Entry 4ZNL (X-ray diffraction, 2.07 A resolution); this record covers chain A.

[Chain A]
Molecule: Phage terminase large subunit
From: Thermus phage P7426
UniProt: A7XXR1 (A7XXR1_9CAUD); residues 1-256 here = UniProt positions 1-256
Sequence (274 residues; numbered -4 to 269; the number before each row is that of its first residue; numbers below 1 keep their minus sign (Gly-4 is residue -4)):
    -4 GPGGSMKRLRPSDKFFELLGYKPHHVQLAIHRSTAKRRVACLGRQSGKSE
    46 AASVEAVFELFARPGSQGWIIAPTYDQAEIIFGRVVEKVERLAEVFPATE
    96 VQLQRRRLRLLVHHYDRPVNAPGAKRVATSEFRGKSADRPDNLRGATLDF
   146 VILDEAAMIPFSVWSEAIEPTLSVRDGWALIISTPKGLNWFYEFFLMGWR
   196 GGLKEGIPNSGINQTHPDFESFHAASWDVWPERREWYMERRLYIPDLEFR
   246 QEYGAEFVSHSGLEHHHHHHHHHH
Unresolved in the structure: -4 to 1, 255-269
Differences from the reference sequence: expression tag (-4 to 0, 257-269)
Bound ions: Mg2+: Ser44 (together with ADP)
Small-molecule neighbours: ADP / beryllium trifluoride: Tyr16, Lys17, Pro18, His19, Gln22, Gly38, Arg39, Gln40, Ser41, Gly42, Lys43, Ser44, Glu45, Arg79, Glu150, Trp225
Reported in the primary citation:
  - binding site for sulfate ion: Arg101
  - Mg2+ coordination: Ser44
  - catalytic residues: Arg139, Glu150
  - binding site for beryllium trifluoride: Arg39, Gln40
  - conformationally variable residues (domain motion, side-chain flip): Arg39, Gln40, Ser221 to Glu251
  - binding site for the ligand ADP: Trp225
  - contacts within the chain: Gln40-Tyr232
  - mutagenesis - R39A, R139A, R139A/E150A, E150A, R235A: abolished catalytic activity
  - mutagenesis - W231A, Y238A: decreased catalytic activity
  - mutagenesis - R101E: abolished binding to DNA
  - mutagenesis - R101E: unchanged catalytic activity
  - mutagenesis - R39A, R58A: unchanged binding to DNA

[Overview]
Chain A binds ADP / beryllium trifluoride. From the paper: catalytic residues Arg139 and Glu150; R39A, R139A
and R139A/E150A, among others, abolish catalytic activity; 9 substitutions were tested in all.
Chain A is Phage terminase large subunit (Thermus phage P7426); the structure, Thermus Phage P74-26 Large
Terminase ATPase domain bound to ADP Beryllium Fluoride, was determined by X-ray diffraction together with
4ZNI, 4ZNJ and 4ZNK from the same study.
